PDB entry 4CA8 | X-ray diffraction, 1.99 A resolution | chain A

== Chain A ==
Name: Angiotensin-converting enzyme
Source organism: Drosophila melanogaster
Notes: EC 3.4.15.1
UniProt: Q10714 (ACE_DROME); residues 17-614 here = UniProt positions 17-614
Sequence (598 residues; each row starts with the number of its first residue):
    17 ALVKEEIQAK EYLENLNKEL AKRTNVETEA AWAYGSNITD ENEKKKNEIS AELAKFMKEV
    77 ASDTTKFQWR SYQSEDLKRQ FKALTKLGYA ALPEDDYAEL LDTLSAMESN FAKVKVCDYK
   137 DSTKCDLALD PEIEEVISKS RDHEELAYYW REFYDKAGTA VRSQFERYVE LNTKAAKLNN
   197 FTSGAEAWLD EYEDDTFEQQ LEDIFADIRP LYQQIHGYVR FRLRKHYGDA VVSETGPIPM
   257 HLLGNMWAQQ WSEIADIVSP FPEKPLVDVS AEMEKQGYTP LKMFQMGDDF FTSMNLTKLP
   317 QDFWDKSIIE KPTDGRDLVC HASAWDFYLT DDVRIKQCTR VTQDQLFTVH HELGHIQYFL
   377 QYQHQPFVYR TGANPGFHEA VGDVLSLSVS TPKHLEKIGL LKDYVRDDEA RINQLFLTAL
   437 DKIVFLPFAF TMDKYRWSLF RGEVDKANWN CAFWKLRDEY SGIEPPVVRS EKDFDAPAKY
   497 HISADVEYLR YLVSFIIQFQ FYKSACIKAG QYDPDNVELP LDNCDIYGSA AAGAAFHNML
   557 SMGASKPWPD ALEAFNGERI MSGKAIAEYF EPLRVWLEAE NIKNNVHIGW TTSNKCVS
Cystine bridges: Cys133-Cys141, Cys336-Cys354, Cys467-Cys612, Cys522-Cys540
Covalent attachments: N-acetylglucosamine (NAG) linked to Asn53, Asn196, Asn311
Ion coordination: Zn2+: His367, His371, Glu395 (together with 3ES)
Residues lining bound ligands: 3ES ([(2S)-2-({3-[hydroxyl(2-phenyl-(1R)-1-{[(benzyloxy)[(2S)-2-({3-[hydroxyl(2-phenyl-(1R)-1-carbonyl]-amino}ethyl)phosphinyl]-2-[(3-phenylisoxazol-5-yl)methyl]-1-oxo-propyl}amino)-3-(4-hydroxy-phenyl)): Gln265, Gln266, His337, Ala338, Ser339, Ala340, Asp360, Thr364, His367, Glu368, His371, Phe375, Thr387, His394, Glu395, Asp399, Lys438, Phe441, Lys495, Tyr496, His497, Val502, Tyr504, Tyr507, Phe511
Swiss-Prot annotation at these positions:
  - active site: Glu368 (Proton acceptor), His497 (Proton donor)
  - binding site (Zn(2+)): His367, His371, Glu395
  - glycosylation (N-linked (GlcNAc...) asparagine): Asn53, Asn196, Asn311
From the paper describing this entry:
  - binding site for 3ES: His337, Ala340, His367, His371, Phe375, His394, Phe441, Lys495, His497, Tyr504, Tyr507, Phe511
  - Zn2+ coordination: His367
  - conformationally variable residues (side-chain flip): Asp360

== Overview ==
Bound to chain A: compound 3ES. N-acetylglucosamine is covalently linked to Asn53, Asn196 and Asn311. His367,
His371 and Glu395 form the Zn2+ site. Curated annotation (UniProt) lists active-site residues Glu368 and
His497 and 3 Zn2+-binding residues. The paper reports a binding site for 3ES at His337, Ala340 and His367
among others; Zn2+ coordination by His367.
Chain A is Angiotensin-converting enzyme (Drosophila melanogaster); the structure, Drosophila Angiotensin
converting enzyme (AnCE) in complex with a phosphinic tripeptide FII, was determined by X-ray diffraction
(same publication as 4CA5, 4CA6 and 4CA7).
